Entry 4M61 (X-ray diffraction, 1.62 A resolution); this record covers chains A and B.

# Chain A
Protein: Fab A52 light chain
Organism: Mus musculus
Notes: antibody fragment or engineered binder
Chain sequence (219 residues; numbered 1 to 219; the number before each row is that of its first residue):
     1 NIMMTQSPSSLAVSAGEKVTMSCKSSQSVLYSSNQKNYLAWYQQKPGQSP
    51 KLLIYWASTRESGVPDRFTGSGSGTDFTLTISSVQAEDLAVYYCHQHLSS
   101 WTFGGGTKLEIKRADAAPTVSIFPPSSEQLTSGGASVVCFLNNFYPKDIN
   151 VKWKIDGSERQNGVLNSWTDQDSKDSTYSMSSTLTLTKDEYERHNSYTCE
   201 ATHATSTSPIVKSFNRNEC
Disulfide bonds: C23-C94, C139-C199

# Chain B
Protein: Fab A52 heavy chain
Organism: Mus musculus
Notes: antibody fragment or engineered binder
Chain sequence (220 residues; each row starts with the number of its first residue):
     1 EIQLQQSGAELVKPGASVKISCKASGYSFTGYNMNWVKQSHGKSLEWIGK
    51 INPYYGSTSYNQKFKGQATLTVDKSSSTAYMQLNSLTSEDSAVYYCARGR
   101 LRRGGYFDYWGQGTTLTVSSAKTTPPSVYPLAPGCGDTTGSSVTLGCLVK
   151 GYFPESVTVTWNSGSLSSSVHTFPALLQSGLYTMSSSVTVPSSTWPSQTV
   201 TCSVAHPASSTTVDKKLEPS
Disulfide bonds: C22-C96, C147-C202

# Interface between chain A and chain B
Cross-chain cystine bridges: C219(A)-C135(B)
Residue-residue contacts (72):
  Y38(A) with R103(B); G104(B)
  Y42(A) with Y106(B); F107(B), hydrogen bond (side chain-backbone); W110(B)
  Q44(A) with Q39(B), hydrogen bond; K43(B), hydrogen bond; Y95(B), hydrogen bond
  Q48(A) with Y95(B)
  S49(A) with Y95(B); W110(B); G111(B), hydrogen bond (side chain-backbone); Q112(B)
  P50(A) with W110(B)
  L52(A) with Y106(B), hydrophobic; F107(B); D108(B)
  Y55(A) with R103(B), hydrogen bond; Y106(B)
  W56(A) with R103(B), hydrogen bond (side chain-backbone)
  V91(A) with K43(B)
  Y93(A) with Q39(B), hydrogen bond; K43(B), hydrogen bond; L45(B), hydrophobic
  H97(A) with R103(B); G104(B), hydrogen bond (side chain-backbone); G105(B); Y106(B), hydrogen bond (side chain-backbone)
  S100(A) with W47(B)
  W101(A) with W47(B), hydrophobic; K50(B); G105(B), hydrogen bond (side chain-backbone); F107(B)
  F103(A) with L45(B); F107(B), hydrophobic
  S121(A) with T144(B)
  F123(A) with L131(B); A132(B); P133(B); T144(B)
  S126(A) with Y129(B); P130(B)
  E128(A) with K215(B), salt bridge
  Q129(A) with Y129(B)
  S136(A) with L148(B)
  V138(A) with L131(B), hydrophobic
  F140(A) with L131(B), hydrophobic; G146(B); F173(B), hydrophobic; S185(B); S186(B); S187(B)
  N142(A) with H171(B); F173(B); S187(B), hydrogen bond
  N143(A) with H171(B), hydrogen bond
  L165(A) with L176(B), hydrophobic; Q178(B)
  N166(A) with L176(B)
  S167(A) with F173(B); P174(B), hydrogen bond (side chain-backbone); L176(B)
  W168(A) with P174(B)
  T169(A) with T172(B); F173(B)
  S179(A) with H171(B), hydrogen bond; F173(B)
  M180(A) with F173(B)
  S181(A) with F173(B); S185(B), hydrogen bond
  C219(A) with C135(B), disulfide; G136(B)
Also at the interface, not in a pair above, chain A (41 interface residues in all): A40, E61, H95, I122, P124, T183, E218
Also at the interface, not in a pair above, chain B (43 interface residues in all): E46, Y109, G113, G134, D137, L145, K150, T183

# In short
41 residues of chain A face 43 of chain B across their interface, with 1 disulfide bond, 17 hydrogen bonds and
1 salt bridge. Polar contacts include E128(A)-K215(B), Y42(A)-F107(B) and Q44(A)-Q39(B).
Here chain A is Fab A52 light chain and chain B is Fab A52 heavy chain, both from Mus musculus. Entry 4M61
(Crystal structure of unliganded anti-DNA Fab A52) was determined by X-ray diffraction.
